PDB entry 9G3Z | electron microscopy, 4.30 A resolution (low resolution: residue-level contacts below are approximate; hydrogen-bond / salt-bridge calls are withheld) | chains N and M of the 34 polymer chains in the assembly

[Chain N]
Protein: Gamma-tubulin complex component 3
From: Sus scrofa
UniProtKB: F1RN46 (F1RN46_PIG); residue numbers follow UniProt; this construct covers 1-910
Amino-acid sequence (910 residues; row label = number of the first residue in the row):
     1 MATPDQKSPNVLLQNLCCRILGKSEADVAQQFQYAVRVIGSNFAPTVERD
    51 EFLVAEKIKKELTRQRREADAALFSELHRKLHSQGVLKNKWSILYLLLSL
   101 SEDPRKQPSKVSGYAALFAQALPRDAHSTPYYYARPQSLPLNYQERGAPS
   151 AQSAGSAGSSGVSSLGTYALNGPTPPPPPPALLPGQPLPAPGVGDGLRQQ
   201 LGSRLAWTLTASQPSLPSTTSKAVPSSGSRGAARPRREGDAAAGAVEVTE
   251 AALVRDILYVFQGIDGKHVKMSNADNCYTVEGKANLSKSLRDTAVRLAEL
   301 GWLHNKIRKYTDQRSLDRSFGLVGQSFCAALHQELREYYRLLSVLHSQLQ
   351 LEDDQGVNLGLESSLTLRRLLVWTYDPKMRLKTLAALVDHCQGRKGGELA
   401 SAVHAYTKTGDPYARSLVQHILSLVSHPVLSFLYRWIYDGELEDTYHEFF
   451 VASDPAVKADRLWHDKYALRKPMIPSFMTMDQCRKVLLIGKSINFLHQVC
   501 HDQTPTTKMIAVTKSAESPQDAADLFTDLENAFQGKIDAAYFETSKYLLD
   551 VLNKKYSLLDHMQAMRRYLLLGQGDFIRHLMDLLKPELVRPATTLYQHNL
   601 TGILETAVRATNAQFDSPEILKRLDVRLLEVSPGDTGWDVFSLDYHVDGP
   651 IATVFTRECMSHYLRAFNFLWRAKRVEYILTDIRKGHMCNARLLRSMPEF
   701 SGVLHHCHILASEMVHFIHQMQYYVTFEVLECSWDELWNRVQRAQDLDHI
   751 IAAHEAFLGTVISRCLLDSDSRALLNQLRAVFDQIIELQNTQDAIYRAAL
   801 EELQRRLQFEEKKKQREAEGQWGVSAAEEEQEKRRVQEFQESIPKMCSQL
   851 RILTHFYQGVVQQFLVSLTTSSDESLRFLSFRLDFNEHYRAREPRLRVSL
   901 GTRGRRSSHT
Not modelled in the structure: 1-6, 106-243, 504-521, 813-832, 890-910

[Chain M]
Protein: Gamma-tubulin complex component
From: Sus scrofa
UniProtKB: A0A8D1IGH3 (A0A8D1IGH3_PIG); residue numbers follow UniProt; this construct covers 1-905
Amino-acid sequence (905 residues; each row starts with the number of its first residue):
     1 MSEFRIHHDVNELLSLLRVHGGDGAEVYIDLLQKNRTPYVTTTVSAHSAK
    51 VKIAEFSRTPEDFLKKYDELKSKNTRNLDPLVYLLSKLMEDRETLQYLQQ
   101 NAKERAELAASAAASSTASFGASATASKISMQELEELRKQLGSVATGPTW
   151 QQSLELTRKMLRDKQSKKNSGQRLPVLPAWVYERPALLGDFLPGTGGSAD
   201 TAVPIGSLPLASQEAAVVEDLLYVLVGVDGRYISAQPLTGRQGRTFLVDP
   251 NLDLSIRELVSRILPVAASYSTVTRFIEEKSSFEYGQVNHALAAAMRTLV
   301 KEYLVLVTQLEQLQRQGLLSLQKLWFYIQPAMRSLDILASLATSVDKGEC
   351 IGGATLSLLHDRSFSYTGDSQAQELCLHLTKAASTPYFEILEKWIYRGII
   401 DDPYSEFMVEEHELRKEKIQEDYNDKYWDQRYTVVQRQIPSFLQKMAGKV
   451 LSTGKYLNVVRECGHDVTCPVAKEVVYTLKERAYVEQIEKAFSYASKVLL
   501 DFLMGEKELLAHLRSIKRYFLMDQGDFFVHFMDLTEEELKKPVDDITPTR
   551 LEALLELALRMSTANTDPFKDDLKIDLMPHDLITQLLRVLAIETQQEKAM
   601 VHADPTELTLSGLEAFSFDYVVTWPLSLIINRKALTRYQMLFRHMFYCKH
   651 VERQLCSVWISNKAAKRFSLHSAKWFAGAFTLRQRMLNFVQNIQSYMMFE
   701 VMEPTWHVLEQNLRSASNIDDVLGHHASFLDNCLKDCMLTNPELLRVFSK
   751 LMSVCVMFTNCLQRFTQSMKLDSELGHPALEPGAMLGPPTEAERAEERAR
   801 KELARKCLAEHVDAPQLASSFEATITKFDKNFSAHLLDLLARLSIYSTSD
   851 CEHGMASVISRLDFNGFYTERLERLSAERSQKAAPPVPGPRGPPALVPRV
   901 AVTAQ
Not modelled in the structure: 110-146, 464-474, 505-509, 778-814, 873-905

[Interface between chain N and chain M]
Contacting residue pairs - 27 pairs, chain N then chain M:
  G244(N) - A202(M)
  L286(N) - D200(M)
  S287(N) - D200(M)
  S287(N) - T201(M)
  K288(N) - S198(M)
  K288(N) - A199(M)
  K288(N) - D200(M)
  K288(N) - T201(M)
  R296(N) - L187(M)
  A386(N) - L177(M)
  A386(N) - P178(M)
  D389(N) - P178(M)
  H390(N) - V176(M)
  A405(N) - L174(M)
  A405(N) - P175(M)
  K408(N) - Q287(M)
  K408(N) - P403(M)
  T409(N) - F283(M)
  T409(N) - H290(M)
  G410(N) - Q287(M)
  G410(N) - H290(M)
  G410(N) - A291(M)
  D411(N) - H290(M)
  D411(N) - A291(M)
  D411(N) - A294(M)
  P412(N) - A294(M)
  E874(N) - T547(M)
Also at the interface, not in a pair above, chain N (22 interface residues in all): V246, N276, S289, D292, V295, Y406, F878
Also at the interface, not in a pair above, chain M (27 interface residues in all): W180, L188, G197, V203, V228, D229, G230, P386, R550

[Overview]
22 residues of chain N face 27 of chain M across their interface.
Chain N is Gamma-tubulin complex component 3 and chain M is Gamma-tubulin complex component, both from Sus
scrofa; the structure, Structure of the Open gamma-Tubulin Ring Complex from Pig Brain, was determined by
electron microscopy together with 9G3X, 9G3Y and 9G40 from the same study.
